Entry 7EJ8 (electron microscopy, 3.00 A resolution); this record covers chains A and R of the 5 polymer chains in the assembly.

# Chain A
Molecule: Guanine nucleotide-binding protein G(o) subunit alpha
Source organism: Homo sapiens
UniProtKB: P09471 (GNAO_HUMAN); numbering as in UniProt (aligned over 1-354)
Sequence (354 residues; each row starts with the number of its first residue):
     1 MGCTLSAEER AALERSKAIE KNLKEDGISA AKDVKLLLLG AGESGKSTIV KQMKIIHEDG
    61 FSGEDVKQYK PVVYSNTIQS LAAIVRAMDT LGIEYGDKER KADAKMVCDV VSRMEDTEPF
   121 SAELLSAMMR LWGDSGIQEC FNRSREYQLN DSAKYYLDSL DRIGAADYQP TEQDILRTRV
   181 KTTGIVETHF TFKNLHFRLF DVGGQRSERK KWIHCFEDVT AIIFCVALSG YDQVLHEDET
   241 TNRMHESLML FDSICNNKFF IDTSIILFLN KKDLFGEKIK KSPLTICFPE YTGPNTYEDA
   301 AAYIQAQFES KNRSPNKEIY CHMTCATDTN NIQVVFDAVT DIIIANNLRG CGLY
Unresolved in the structure: 1-3, 54-182, 235-241
UniProt features mapped onto this chain:
  - region: Lys-35 to Thr-48 (G1 motif), Asp-174 to Thr-182 (G2 motif), Phe-197 to Arg-206 (G3 motif), Ile-266 to Asp-273 (G4 motif), Thr-324 to Thr-329 (G5 motif)
  - binding site (GTP): Glu-43, Lys-46, Ser-47, Thr-48, Ser-152, Leu-176, Arg-177, Thr-178, Arg-179, Asn-270, Asp-273, Cys-325
  - binding site (Mg(2+)): Ser-47, Thr-182
  - modified residue: Arg-179 (ADP-ribosylarginine), Gln-205 (5-glutamyl histamine), Cys-351 (ADP-ribosylcysteine)
  - lipidation: Gly-2 (N-myristoyl glycine), Cys-3 (S-palmitoyl cysteine), Cys-351 (S-palmitoyl cysteine)
  - natural variant: Gly-40 (G40R: In DEE17 and NEDIM; G40W: Found in a patient with intractable early-onset epilepsy), Ser-47 (S47G: In NEDIM), Gln-52 (Q52P: Found in a patient with intractable early-onset epilepsy; Q52R: In DEE17), Ile-56 (I56T: In NEDIM), Asp-174 (D174G: In DEE17), Thr-191 to Phe-197 (deletion: In DEE17), Gly-203 (G203R: In DEE17), Arg-209 (R209C: In DEE17 and NEDIM; R209G: In NEDIM; R209H: In NEDIM; R209L: In NEDIM), Ala-227 (A227V: In NEDIM), Glu-246 (E246G: In NEDIM; E246K: In NEDIM), Ile-279 (I279N: In DEE17)
  - mutagenesis: Cys-351 (C351A: Strong loss of binding to ADGRG3)

# Chain R
Molecule: Alpha-2A adrenergic receptor
Source organism: Homo sapiens
UniProtKB: P08913 (ADA2A_HUMAN); numbering as in UniProt (aligned over 1-465)
Sequence (465 residues; row label = number of the first residue in the row):
     1 MFRQEQPLAE GSFAPMGSLQ PDAGNASWNG TEAPGGGARA TPYSLQVTLT LVCLAGLLML
    61 LTVFGNVLVI IAVFTSRALK APQNLFLVSL ASADILVATL VIPFSLANEV MGYWYFGKAW
   121 CEIYLALDVL FCTSSIVHLC AISLDRYWSI TQAIEYNLKR TPRRIKAIII TVWVISAVIS
   181 FPPLISIEKK GGGGGPQPAE PRCEINDQKW YVISSCIGSF FAPCLIMILV YVRIYQIAKR
   241 RTRVPPSRRG PDAVAAPPGG TERRPNGLGP ERSAGPGGAE AEPLPTQLNG APGEPAPAGP
   301 RDTDALDLEE SSSSDHAERP PGPRRPERGP RGKGKARASQ VKPGDSLPRR GPGATGIGTP
   361 AAGPGEERVG AAKASRWRGR QNREKRFTFV LAVVIGVFVV CWFPFFFTYT LTAVGCSVPR
   421 TLFKFFFWFG YCNSSLNPVI YTIFNHDFRR AFKKILCRGD RKRIV
Unresolved in the structure: 1-42, 184-201, 244-377, 458-465
Disulfides: Cys-121/Cys-203
Residues lining bound ligands: Brimonidine (J59): Asp-128, Val-129, Cys-132, Thr-133, Ile-205, Tyr-211, Ser-215, Cys-216, Ser-219, Trp-402, Phe-405, Phe-406, Tyr-409, Phe-427, Tyr-431
UniProt features mapped onto this chain:
  - site: Asp-128 (Implicated in ligand binding), Ser-215 (Implicated in catechol agonist binding and receptor activation), Ser-219 (Implicated in catechol agonist binding and receptor activation)
  - modified residue: Ser-346 (Phosphoserine), Arg-368 (Omega-N-methylarginine)
  - lipidation: Cys-457 (S-palmitoyl cysteine)
  - glycosylation (N-linked (GlcNAc...) asparagine): Asn-25, Asn-29
  - natural variant: Leu-68 (L68F: In FPLD8; uncertain significance), Asn-266 (N266K: 40% increase in agonist-promoted Gi coupling)
  - mutagenesis: Asp-94 (D94N: No change in binding affinity. Eliminates guanine nucleotide-sensitive agonist binding), Asp-128 (D128N: No binding to yohimbine. Increase in adenylate cyclase activity), Asp-145 (D145N: Lower affinity for agonists. Eliminates guanine nucleotide-sensitive agonist binding), Ser-215 (S215A: Lower affinity for agonists. No change in guanine nucleotide-sensitive agonist binding), Ser-219 (S219A: Lower affinity for agonists. Reduced guanine nucleotide-sensitive agonist binding), Phe-427 (F427N: 350-fold reduced affinity for alpha-2 antagonist yohimbine, 3000-fold increase for beta-antagonist alprenolol)
From the paper describing this entry:
  - binding site for Brimonidine: Asp-128, Tyr-409, Phe-427, Tyr-431
  - mutagenesis - S215A: unchanged signaling in response to Brimonidine
  - mutagenesis - Y409A (800-fold): decreased signaling in response to Brimonidine
  - mutagenesis - Y409A: abolished signaling in response to arrestin recruitment induced by BRI
  - mutagenesis - D128A, Y431A: decreased signaling in response to all drugs
  - mutagenesis - D128A, S215A, Y409A: unchanged expression
  - mutagenesis - Y431A: decreased expression
  - mutagenesis - F427A: decreased signaling in response to all agonists

# Chain A / chain R interface
Pairs across the interface (12; chain A residue first):
  Thr-340(A) with Ile-154(R)
  Asp-341(A) with Arg-241(R), salt bridge
  Ile-344(A) with Ile-150(R); Ala-153(R), hydrophobic
  Asn-347(A) with Ser-149(R), hydrogen bond
  Leu-348(A) with Ile-150(R), hydrophobic
  Cys-351(A) with Arg-146(R), hydrogen bond
  Gly-352(A) with Phe-444(R)
  Leu-353(A) with Phe-387(R), hydrophobic; Val-390(R); Leu-391(R), hydrophobic
  Tyr-354(A) with His-446(R), hydrogen bond
Interface residues without a listed pair, chain A (16 interface residues in all): Lys-24, Lys-32, Asn-194, Asn-316, Ile-343, Ala-345, Gly-350
Interface residues without a listed pair, chain R (16 interface residues in all): Lys-80, Leu-158, Arg-383, Arg-386, Asn-445

# Summary
Chain A and chain R each contribute 16 residues to their interface, with 3 hydrogen bonds and 1 salt bridge.
Polar contacts include Asp-341(A)/Arg-241(R), Asn-347(A)/Ser-149(R) and Cys-351(A)/Arg-146(R). The paper
reports a binding site for Brimonidine at Asp-128(R), Tyr-409(R) and Phe-427(R) among others; D128A and Y431A
of chain R reduce signaling in response to all drugs; 5 substitutions were tested in all.
Here chain A is Guanine nucleotide-binding protein G(o) subunit alpha and chain R is Alpha-2A adrenergic
receptor, both from Homo sapiens. Entry 7EJ8 (Structure of the alpha2A-adrenergic receptor GoA signaling
complex bound to brimonidine) was determined by electron microscopy, deposited together with 7EJ0, 7EJA and
7EJK.
